PDB entry 2C2D | X-ray diffraction, 2.57 A resolution | chains A and T of the 3 polymer chains in the assembly

Chain A:
Molecule: DNA polymerase IV
Organism: Sulfolobus solfataricus
Notes: EC 2.7.7.7
UniProt: Q97W02 (DPO42_SULSO); numbering as in UniProt (aligned over 1-352)
Amino-acid sequence (358 residues; each row starts with the number of its first residue; numbers below 1 keep their minus sign (His-5 is residue -5)):
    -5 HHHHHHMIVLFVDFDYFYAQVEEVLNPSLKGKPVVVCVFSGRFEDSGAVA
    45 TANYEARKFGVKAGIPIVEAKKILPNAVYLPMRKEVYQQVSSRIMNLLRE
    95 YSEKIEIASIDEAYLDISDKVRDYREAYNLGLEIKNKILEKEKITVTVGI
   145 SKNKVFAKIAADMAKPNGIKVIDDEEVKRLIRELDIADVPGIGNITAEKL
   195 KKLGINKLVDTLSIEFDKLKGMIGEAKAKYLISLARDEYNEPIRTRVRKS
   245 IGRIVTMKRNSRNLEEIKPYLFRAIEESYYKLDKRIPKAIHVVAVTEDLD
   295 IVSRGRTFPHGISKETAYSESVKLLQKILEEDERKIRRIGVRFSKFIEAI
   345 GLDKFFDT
Not modelled in the structure: -5 to 0, 343-352
UniProt features mapped onto this chain:
  - active site: Glu106
  - binding site (Mg(2+)): Asp7, Asp105
  - site: Tyr12 (Substrate discrimination)
  - mutagenesis: Asp105 to Glu106 (Loss of function), Glu342 to Thr352 (Almost complete loss of interaction with PCNA)
Ion coordination: Ca2+ site 1: Asp7, Asp105, Glu106 (together with 2'-deoxyadenosine 5'-triphosphate); Ca2+ site 2: Asp7, Phe8, Asp105 (together with 2'-deoxyadenosine 5'-triphosphate); Ca2+ site 3 near Ala181 (its only coordinating residue here)
Residues lining bound ligands:
  - 2'-deoxyadenosine 5'-triphosphate (DTP), molecule 1: Asp7, Phe8, Asp9, Tyr10, Phe11, Tyr12, Ala44, Thr45, Tyr48, Arg51, Ala57, Gly58, Asp105, Lys159
  - 2'-deoxyadenosine 5'-triphosphate (DTP), molecule 2: Ala102, Ser103, Asp105, Glu106, Lys152, Asp156, Lys159
Reported in the primary citation:
  - binding site for 2'-deoxyadenosine 5'-triphosphate: Ser103
  - specificity-determining residues: Arg332 (proposed by the authors, not directly observed)

Chain T:
Molecule: 18-nt DNA strand
Sequence (18 nucleotides; each row starts with the number of its first residue):
     1 TCACGGAATCCTTCCCCC
Not modelled in the structure: 1-3
Modified / non-standard residues: 8OG (8-oxo-2'-deoxy-guanosine-5'-monophosphate) at position 5
Residues lining bound ligands: 2'-deoxyadenosine 5'-triphosphate (DTP): DA8, DT9, DC10

Interface between chain A and chain T:
Pairs across the interface (27; chain A residue first):
  Val32(A) - 8OG_5(T)  sugar contact
  Ser34(A) - 8OG_5(T)  hydrogen bond to the phosphate
  Ser34(A) - DG6(T)  phosphate contact
  Gly41(A) - 8OG_5(T)  sugar contact
  Ala42(A) - 8OG_5(T)  hydrogen bond to the sugar
  Pro60(A) - DC4(T)  base contact
  Gly218(A) - DT12(T)  phosphate contact
  Glu219(A) - DT12(T)  phosphate contact
  Lys221(A) - DC11(T)  salt bridge to the phosphate
  Arg240(A) - DC10(T)  salt bridge to the phosphate
  Arg242(A) - DA8(T)  salt bridge to the phosphate
  Arg242(A) - DT9(T)  phosphate contact
  Lys243(A) - DT9(T)  hydrogen bond to the phosphate
  Ser244(A) - DA8(T)  phosphate contact
  Ser244(A) - DT9(T)  phosphate contact
  Ile245(A) - DA8(T)  phosphate contact
  Gly246(A) - DA8(T)  hydrogen bond to the phosphate
  Arg247(A) - DA7(T)  salt bridge to the phosphate
  Ile248(A) - DA7(T)  hydrogen bond to the phosphate
  Thr250(A) - DG6(T)  hydrogen bond to the phosphate
  Arg331(A) - DC4(T)  sugar contact
  Arg331(A) - 8OG_5(T)  salt bridge to the phosphate
  Arg332(A) - 8OG_5(T)  sugar contact
  Arg332(A) - DG6(T)  salt bridge to the phosphate
  Arg336(A) - DA7(T)  sugar contact
  Arg336(A) - DA8(T)  salt bridge to the phosphate
  Arg336(A) - DT9(T)  base contact
Also at the interface, not in a pair above, chain A (28 interface residues in all): Phe33, Arg36, Gly58, Ile217, Ala220, Val241, Lys275, Ile295

In short:
28 residues of chain A and 9 residues of chain T are in contact; the contacts include 6 hydrogen bonds and 7
salt bridges. Polar pairs include Ala42(A)-8OG_5(T), Ser34(A)-8OG_5(T) and Lys243(A)-DT9(T). From the paper: a
binding site for 2'-deoxyadenosine 5'-triphosphate at Ser103(A); the specificity determinant Arg332(A).
Here chain A is DNA polymerase IV (Sulfolobus solfataricus) and chain T is an 18-nt DNA strand. Entry 2C2D
(Efficient and High Fidelity Incorporation of dCTP Opposite 7,8- Dihydro-8-oxodeoxyguanosine by Sulfolobus
solfataricus DNA Polymerase Dpo4) was determined by X-ray diffraction together with 2C22, 2C28, 2C2E and 2C2R
from the same study.
